8OT0 - chains A and B; structure by X-ray diffraction, 2.21 A resolution.

Chain A:
Molecule: 2'-O-methyltransferase nsp16
Source organism: Severe acute respiratory syndrome coronavirus 2
Notes: EC 2.1.1.57
UniProt: P0DTD1 (R1AB_SARS2); numbering as in UniProt (aligned over 6799-7096)
Amino-acid sequence (304 residues; each row starts with the number of its first residue):
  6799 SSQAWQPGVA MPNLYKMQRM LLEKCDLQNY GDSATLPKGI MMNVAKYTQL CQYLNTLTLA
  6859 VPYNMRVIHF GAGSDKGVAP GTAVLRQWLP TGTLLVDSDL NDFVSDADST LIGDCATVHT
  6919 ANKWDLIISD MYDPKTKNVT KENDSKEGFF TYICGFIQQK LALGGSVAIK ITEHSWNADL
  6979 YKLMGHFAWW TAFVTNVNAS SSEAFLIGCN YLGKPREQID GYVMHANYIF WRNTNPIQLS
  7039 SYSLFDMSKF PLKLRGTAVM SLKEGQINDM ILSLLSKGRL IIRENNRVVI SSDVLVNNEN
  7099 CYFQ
Not modelled in the structure: 7100-7102
Construct notes: expression tag (7097-7102)
UniProt features mapped onto this chain:
  - active site: Lys6844, Asp6928, Lys6968, Glu7001
  - mutagenesis: Asp6928 (D6928A: Complete loss of virus replication in human respiratory cells), Lys6968 (K6968A: Complete loss of virus replication in human respiratory cells)
Residues lining bound ligands:
  - glycine (GLY): Asn6841, Tyr6845, His6867, Gly6869, Ala6870, Gly6871, Ala6877, Pro6878, Gly6879, Asp6928
  - 5'-deoxy-5'-methylthioadenosine (MTA): Asn6841, Gly6869, Gly6871, Ser6872, Asp6897, Leu6898, Asn6899, Gly6911, Asp6912, Cys6913, Asp6928, Met6929, Tyr6930, Phe6947

Chain B:
Molecule: Non-structural protein 10
Source organism: Severe acute respiratory syndrome coronavirus 2
UniProt: P0DTD1 (R1AB_SARS2); residue numbers follow UniProt; this construct covers 4254-4392
Amino-acid sequence (140 residues; numbered 4253 to 4392; the number before each row is that of its first residue):
  4253 GAGNATEVPA NSTVLSFCAF AVDAAKAYKD YLASGGQPIT NCVKMLCTHT GTGQAITVTP
  4313 EANMDQESFG GASCCLYCRC HIDHPNPKGF CDLKGKYVQI PTTCANDPVG FTLKNTVCTV
  4373 CGMWKGYGCS CDQLREPMLQ
Not modelled in the structure: 4253-4270, 4386-4392
Construct notes: expression tag (4253)
UniProt features mapped onto this chain:
  - binding site (Zn(2+)): Cys4327, Cys4330, His4336, Cys4343, Cys4370, Cys4373, Cys4381, Cys4383
  - site: Gln4392 (Cleavage)
Ion coordination: Zn2+ site 1: Cys4327, Cys4330, His4336, Cys4343; Zn2+ site 2: Cys4370, Cys4373, Cys4381, Cys4383

Interface between chain A and chain B:
Pairs across the interface (43):
  Lys6836(A) - Lys4296(B)  hydrogen bond (backbone-side chain)
  Gly6837(A) - Lys4296(B)
  Ile6838(A) - Lys4296(B)
  Ile6838(A) - Leu4298(B)  hydrophobic
  Met6839(A) - Asn4293(B)
  Met6839(A) - Cys4294(B)
  Val6842(A) - Val4295(B)  hydrophobic
  Val6842(A) - Lys4296(B)
  Thr6846(A) - Leu4298(B)
  Lys6874(A) - Asn4293(B)
  Val6876(A) - Asn4293(B)
  Val6876(A) - Val4295(B)  hydrophobic
  Val6876(A) - Ser4325(B)
  Val6876(A) - Arg4331(B)
  Pro6878(A) - Val4295(B)  hydrophobic
  Ala6881(A) - Met4297(B)
  Ala6881(A) - Tyr4349(B)  hydrogen bond (backbone-side chain)
  Val6882(A) - Met4297(B)  hydrophobic
  Arg6884(A) - Gly4347(B)  hydrogen bond (side chain-backbone)
  Arg6884(A) - Tyr4349(B)
  Gln6885(A) - Met4297(B)
  Gln6885(A) - Leu4298(B)  hydrogen bond (side chain-backbone)
  Gln6885(A) - Pro4312(B)
  Gln6885(A) - Tyr4349(B)  hydrogen bond (backbone-side chain)
  Thr6889(A) - Val4310(B)
  Asp6900(A) - His4333(B)  salt bridge
  Val6902(A) - Cys4330(B)
  Val6902(A) - Arg4331(B)
  Val6902(A) - His4333(B)
  Ser6903(A) - Ala4324(B)
  Ser6903(A) - Lys4346(B)  hydrogen bond (backbone-side chain)
  Asp6904(A) - Gly4322(B)
  Asp6904(A) - Gly4323(B)  hydrogen bond (side chain-backbone)
  Asp6904(A) - Ala4324(B)  hydrogen bond (side chain-backbone)
  Asp6904(A) - Lys4346(B)
  Asp6904(A) - Gly4347(B)  hydrogen bond (side chain-backbone)
  Asp6904(A) - Lys4348(B)
  Ala6905(A) - Lys4346(B)
  Leu7042(A) - Leu4298(B)  hydrophobic
  Met7045(A) - Leu4298(B)
  Met7045(A) - Cys4299(B)
  Met7045(A) - Thr4300(B)
  Ser7046(A) - Thr4300(B)
Also at the interface, not in a pair above, chain A (24 interface residues in all): Pro6835, Ala6843
Also at the interface, not in a pair above, chain B (23 interface residues in all): Thr4311, Leu4345

Summary:
24 residues of chain A face 23 of chain B across their interface, with 9 hydrogen bonds and 1 salt bridge.
Polar contacts include Asp6900(A)-His4333(B), Lys6836(A)-Lys4296(B) and Ala6881(A)-Tyr4349(B). Chain A binds
5'-deoxy-5'-methylthioadenosine and glycine.
Chain A is 2'-O-methyltransferase nsp16 and chain B is Non-structural protein 10, both from Severe acute
respiratory syndrome coronavirus 2; the structure, SARS-CoV-2 nsp10-16 methyltransferase in complex with MTA
and glycine, was determined by X-ray diffraction (same publication as 8BSD, 8BZV, 8C5M, 8OSX, 8OTO, 8OTR and 8
further entries).
